4ILL - chains A and R of the 4 polymer chains in the assembly; structure by X-ray diffraction, 2.48 A resolution.

Chain A:
Protein: CRISPR-associated endoribonuclease Cas6 2
Organism: Sulfolobus solfataricus
Notes: EC 3.1.-.-
Reference sequence: Q97WV8 (CAS6B_SULSO); residue numbers follow UniProt; this construct covers 1-289
Sequence (289 residues; numbered 1 to 289; the number before each row is that of its first residue):
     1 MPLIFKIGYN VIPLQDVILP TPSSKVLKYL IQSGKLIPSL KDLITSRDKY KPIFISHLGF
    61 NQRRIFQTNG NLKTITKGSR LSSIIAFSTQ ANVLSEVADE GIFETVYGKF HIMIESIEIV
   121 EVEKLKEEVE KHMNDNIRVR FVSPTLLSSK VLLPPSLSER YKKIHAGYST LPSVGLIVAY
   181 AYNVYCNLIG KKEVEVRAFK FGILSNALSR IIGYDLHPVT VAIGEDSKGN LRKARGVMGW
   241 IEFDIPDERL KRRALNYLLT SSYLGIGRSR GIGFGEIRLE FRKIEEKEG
Not modelled in the structure: 68-72, 226, 285-289
From the paper describing this entry:
  - conformationally variable residues (order/disorder transition): Ile223 to Asn230
  - binding site for the 24-nt RNA strand (chain R): Lys25, Lys28, Asp48, Lys49, Lys51, Ser148, Tyr168, Tyr180, Arg232, Arg268, Ser269, Arg270
  - specificity-determining residues: Arg268
  - catalytic residues: Lys25, Lys28, Lys51, Arg232
  - mutagenesis - K25A, K28A, K51A (2.6x102-fold), R232A (1.5x102-fold): decreased catalytic activity with the 24-nt RNA strand (chain R)
  - mutagenesis - S46A, H57A: unchanged catalytic activity with the 24-nt RNA strand (chain R)
  - mutagenesis - E225A, D226A: unchanged catalytic activity

Chain R:
Molecule: 24-nt RNA strand
Sequence (24 nucleotides; row label = number of the first residue in the row):
     1 GCUAAUCUAC UAUAGAAUUG
   20A A
    21 AAG
Not modelled in the structure: 1-3, 18, 20A

Chain A / chain R interface:
Residue-residue contacts (61; chain A residue first):
  Lys25(A) - A17(R)  phosphate contact
  Lys28(A) - A16(R)  salt bridge to the phosphate
  Lys28(A) - A17(R)  phosphate contact
  Tyr29(A) - G20(R)  base contact
  Gln32(A) - A17(R)  base contact
  Gln32(A) - U19(R)  hydrogen bond to the base
  Ser33(A) - G20(R)  base contact
  Lys41(A) - G20(R)  phosphate contact
  Lys41(A) - A21(R)  salt bridge to the phosphate
  Thr45(A) - U19(R)  base contact
  Ser46(A) - G15(R)  phosphate contact
  Arg47(A) - A9(R)  base contact
  Arg47(A) - U11(R)  hydrogen bond to the base
  Arg47(A) - A14(R)  hydrogen bond to the sugar
  Arg47(A) - G15(R)  sugar contact
  Asp48(A) - U11(R)  hydrogen bond to the base
  Asp48(A) - A14(R)  sugar contact
  Asp48(A) - G15(R)  sugar contact
  Lys49(A) - U11(R)  hydrogen bond to the base
  Lys49(A) - A12(R)  salt bridge to the phosphate
  Lys49(A) - U13(R)  sugar contact
  Lys49(A) - A14(R)  sugar contact
  Tyr50(A) - U13(R)  hydrogen bond to the sugar
  Tyr50(A) - A14(R)  hydrogen bond to the phosphate
  Tyr50(A) - G15(R)  hydrogen bond to the phosphate
  Lys51(A) - G15(R)  hydrogen bond to the phosphate
  Lys51(A) - A16(R)  salt bridge to the phosphate
  Ser148(A) - U13(R)  sugar contact
  Ser148(A) - A14(R)  hydrogen bond to the phosphate
  Lys150(A) - U13(R)  salt bridge to the phosphate
  Val151(A) - U13(R)  base contact
  Leu153(A) - U13(R)  base contact
  Pro155(A) - U13(R)  base contact
  Ser158(A) - U13(R)  base contact
  Lys162(A) - C10(R)  hydrogen bond to the base
  Lys162(A) - A12(R)  salt bridge to the phosphate
  Gly167(A) - A5(R)  base contact
  Tyr168(A) - A5(R)  hydrogen bond to the base
  Tyr168(A) - U6(R)  hydrogen bond to the base
  Tyr180(A) - A14(R)  hydrogen bond to the phosphate
  Thr220(A) - A5(R)  hydrogen bond to the phosphate
  Ile223(A) - A16(R)  base contact
  Ser227(A) - C7(R)  sugar contact
  Asn230(A) - C7(R)  phosphate contact
  Leu231(A) - U6(R)  sugar contact
  Arg232(A) - U6(R)  base contact
  Arg232(A) - C7(R)  hydrogen bond to the base
  Arg232(A) - A16(R)  base contact
  Lys233(A) - A5(R)  salt bridge to the phosphate
  Lys233(A) - U6(R)  base contact
  Ala234(A) - A5(R)  sugar contact
  Arg235(A) - A4(R)  sugar contact
  Arg235(A) - A5(R)  salt bridge to the phosphate
  Arg268(A) - A14(R)  salt bridge to the phosphate
  Arg268(A) - G15(R)  hydrogen bond to the base
  Ser269(A) - G15(R)  hydrogen bond to the phosphate
  Ser269(A) - A16(R)  hydrogen bond to the base
  Arg270(A) - G15(R)  salt bridge to the phosphate
  Gly271(A) - A16(R)  phosphate contact
  Ile272(A) - A16(R)  base contact
  Ile272(A) - A17(R)  phosphate contact
Also at the interface, not in a pair above, chain A (43 interface residues in all): Pro22, Ile44, Pro154, His165, Ala166, Thr170

Overview:
Chain A and chain R form an interface of 43 and 16 residues respectively; the contacts include 19 hydrogen
bonds and 10 salt bridges. Polar pairs include Gln32(A)-U19(R), Arg47(A)-U11(R) and Asp48(A)-U11(R). From the
paper: catalytic residues Lys25(A), Lys28(A) and Lys51(A) among others; K25A, K28A and K51A of chain A, among
others, reduce catalytic activity with the 24-nt RNA strand (chain R); 8 substitutions were tested in all.
Chain A is CRISPR-associated endoribonuclease Cas6 2 (Sulfolobus solfataricus) and chain R is a 24-nt RNA
strand; the structure, Recognition and Cleavage of a non-structured CRISPR RNA by its Processing
Endoribonuclease Cas6, was determined by X-ray diffraction (same publication as 4ILM and 4ILR).
